PDB entry 7QVE | electron microscopy, 3.30 A resolution | chains b and c of the 28 polymer chains in the assembly

[Chain b]
Molecule: Proteasome subunit beta
From: Spinacia oleracea
Reference sequence: A0A0K9S3A8 (A0A0K9S3A8_SPIOL); numbering as in UniProt (aligned over 1-274)
Amino-acid sequence (274 residues; numbered 1 to 274; the number before each row is that of its first residue):
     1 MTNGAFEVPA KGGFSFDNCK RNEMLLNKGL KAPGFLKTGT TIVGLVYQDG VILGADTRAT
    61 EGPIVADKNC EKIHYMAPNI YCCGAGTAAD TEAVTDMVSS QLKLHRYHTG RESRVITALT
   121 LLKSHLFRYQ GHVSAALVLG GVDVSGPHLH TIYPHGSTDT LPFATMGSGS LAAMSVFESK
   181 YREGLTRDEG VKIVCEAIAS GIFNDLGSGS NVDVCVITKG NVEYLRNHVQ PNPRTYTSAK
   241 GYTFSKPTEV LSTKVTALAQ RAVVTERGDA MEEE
Not modelled in the structure: 1-39, 260-274

[Chain c]
Molecule: Proteasome subunit beta
From: Spinacia oleracea
Reference sequence: A0A0K9S024 (A0A0K9S024_SPIOL); residue numbers follow UniProt; this construct covers 1-204
Amino-acid sequence (204 residues; row label = number of the first residue in the row):
     1 MSIFEYNGSA TVAMVGKNCI AIGSDRRLGV QLQTIATDFQ RIFQIHDRLF IGLSGLGSDA
    61 QTLYQRLVFR HKLYQLREER DMKPETFANL VSAILYEKRF GPYFCQPVIA GLGDDNKPFI
   121 CTMDSIGAKE LAKDFVVAGT ASESLYGACE SMYKPDMEPE ELFETVSQAL QASVDRDCLS
   181 GWGGHVYIVT PTEIKEHILK GRMD
Not modelled in the structure: 1

[Chain b / chain c interface]
Pairs across the interface (50; chain b residue first):
  I64(b) with E143(c); Y146(c), hydrophobic
  A66(b) with Y146(c)
  D67(b) with E130(c); L131(c)
  K68(b) with E150(c), salt bridge
  T87(b) with I126(c)
  A89(b) with Y96(c); I126(c), hydrophobic; A128(c)
  D90(b) with Y96(c), hydrogen bond; R99(c), salt bridge
  A93(b) with Y96(c)
  Y129(b) with F100(c), hydrophobic
  H132(b) with R99(c), hydrogen bond (backbone-side chain); F100(c)
  Y242(b) with K154(c), hydrogen bond (backbone-side chain)
  F244(b) with M152(c), hydrophobic; E164(c); T165(c); Q168(c)
  K246(b) with Q168(c), hydrogen bond (backbone-side chain)
  P247(b) with E164(c)
  T248(b) with F163(c); E164(c), hydrogen bond (backbone-side chain); S167(c); Q168(c)
  E249(b) with L199(c); K200(c), hydrogen bond (backbone-backbone)
  V250(b) with F163(c), hydrophobic; H197(c); I198(c); L199(c), hydrophobic
  L251(b) with I198(c), hydrogen bond (backbone-backbone)
  S252(b) with I198(c)
  T253(b) with E196(c); H197(c)
  K254(b) with I194(c); K195(c); E196(c), salt bridge
  V255(b) with E193(c); I194(c); K195(c)
  T256(b) with I194(c), hydrogen bond (backbone-backbone)
  A257(b) with T192(c)
  L258(b) with D47(c); R48(c); T192(c), hydrogen bond (backbone-backbone); E193(c)
  A259(b) with T192(c), hydrogen bond (backbone-backbone)
Other interface residues (no listed pair), chain b (30 interface residues in all): V65, A88, V133, S134
Other interface residues (no listed pair), chain c (31 interface residues in all): Q171, T190, P191

[Overview]
The interface between chain b and chain c involves 30 residues on one side and 31 on the other; the contacts
include 10 hydrogen bonds and 3 salt bridges. Among the polar pairs are K68(b)-E150(c), D90(b)-R99(c) and
K254(b)-E196(c).
Chain b is Proteasome subunit beta and chain c is Proteasome subunit beta, both from Spinacia oleracea; the
structure, Spinach 20S proteasome, was determined by electron microscopy.
